PDB entry 3SPL | X-ray diffraction, 2.10 A resolution | chains A and E of the 4 polymer chains in the assembly

== Chain A ==
Protein: Aprataxin-like protein
From: Schizosaccharomyces pombe
Reference sequence: O74859 (APTX_SCHPO); residues 33-232 here = UniProt positions 33-232
Chain sequence (204 residues; each row starts with the number of its first residue):
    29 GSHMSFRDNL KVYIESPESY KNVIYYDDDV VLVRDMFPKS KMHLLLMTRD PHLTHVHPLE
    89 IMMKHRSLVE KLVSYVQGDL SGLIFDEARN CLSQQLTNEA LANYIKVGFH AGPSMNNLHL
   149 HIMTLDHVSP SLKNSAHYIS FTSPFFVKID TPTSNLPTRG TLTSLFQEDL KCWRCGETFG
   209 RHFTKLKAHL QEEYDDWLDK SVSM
Not modelled in the structure: 29-32
Sequence notes: expression tag (29-32); engineered mutation Ala130 (Cys in O74859)
Metal / ion sites: Zn2+: Cys200, Cys203, His217, Glu221
Small-molecule neighbours: adenosine monophosphate (AMP): Asn37, Leu38, Tyr41, Arg62, Asp63, Met64, Phe65, Lys67, His71, Leu73, His138, Pro141, Ser142, Met143, His147, His149, Phe169
Reported in the primary citation:
  - binding site for the 15-nt DNA strand (chain E): Phe34, Phe65, Lys67, Lys161, His165
  - mutagenesis - F34A: decreased binding to the 15-nt DNA strand (chain E)
  - binding site for the 17-nt DNA strand: Arg209, Phe211, Thr212
  - binding site for adenosine monophosphate: His71, His147, His149
  - contacts within the chain: His71-His149 (hydrogen bond), Lys67-His71 (hydrogen bond)
  - catalytic residues: His138 (proposed by the authors, not directly observed)
  - catalytic residues: His147

== Chain E ==
Molecule: 15-nt DNA strand
Sequence (15 nucleotides; row label = number of the first residue in the row):
     1 TATTCCGATA GTGAC
Not modelled in the structure: 15

== Interface between chain A and chain E ==
Pairs across the interface - 16 pairs, chain A then chain E:
  Phe34(A) with DA2(E), stacking on the base
  Phe65(A) with DT3(E), sugar contact; DT4(E), phosphate contact
  Lys67(A) with DT3(E), salt bridge to the phosphate
  Ser142(A) with DT1(E), hydrogen bond to the phosphate; DA2(E), sugar contact
  Met143(A) with DA2(E), sugar contact
  Lys161(A) with DT4(E), salt bridge to the phosphate
  Ala164(A) with DT1(E), sugar contact
  His165(A) with DT1(E), phosphate contact; DA2(E), salt bridge to the phosphate; DT3(E), salt bridge to the phosphate
  Ser168(A) with DT1(E), sugar contact
  Phe173(A) with DT1(E), sugar contact
  Thr191(A) with DT1(E), base contact
  Phe194(A) with DT1(E), stacking on the base
Also at the interface, not in a pair above, chain A (13 interface residues in all): Leu190

== Summary ==
The interface between chain A and chain E involves 13 residues on one side and 4 on the other, with 1 hydrogen
bond, 4 salt bridges and 2 aromatic stacking contacts. Polar contacts include Ser142(A)-DT1(E),
Lys67(A)-DT3(E) and Lys161(A)-DT4(E). The paper reports catalytic residues His138(A) and His147(A); F34A of
chain A reduces binding to the 15-nt DNA strand (chain E).
Here chain A is Aprataxin-like protein (Schizosaccharomyces pombe) and chain E is a 15-nt DNA strand. Entry
3SPL (Crystal structure of aprataxin ortholog Hnt3 in complex with DNA and AMP) was determined by X-ray
diffraction (same publication as 3SP4 and 3SPD).
